Entry 8Q7I (X-ray diffraction, 1.95 A resolution); this record covers chains A and P.

[Chain A]
Molecule: Proliferating cell nuclear antigen
From: Thermochaetoides thermophila DSM 1495
UniProtKB: G0SF70 (PCNA_CHATD); residues 2-259 here = UniProt positions 2-259
Sequence (262 residues; numbered -2 to 259; the number before each row is that of its first residue; numbers below 1 keep their minus sign (Gly-2 is residue -2)):
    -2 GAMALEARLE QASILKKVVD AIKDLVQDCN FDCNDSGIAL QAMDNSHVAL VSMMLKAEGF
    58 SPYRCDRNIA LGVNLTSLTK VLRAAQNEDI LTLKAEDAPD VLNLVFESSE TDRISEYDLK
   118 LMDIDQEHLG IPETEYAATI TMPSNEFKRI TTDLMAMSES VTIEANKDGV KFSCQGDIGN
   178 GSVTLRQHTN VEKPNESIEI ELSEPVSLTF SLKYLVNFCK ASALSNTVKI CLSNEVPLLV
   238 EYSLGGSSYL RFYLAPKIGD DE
Not modelled in the structure: -2, 256-259
Construct notes: expression tag (-2 to 1)
Swiss-Prot annotation at these positions:
  - DNA-binding region: Arg61 to Arg80
  - cross-link: Lys164 (Glycyl lysine isopeptide (Lys-Gly) (interchain with G-Cter in SUMO))

[Chain P]
Molecule: Flap endonuclease 1
Notes: EC 3.1.-.-
UniProtKB: G0S2B5 (G0S2B5_CHATD); numbering as in UniProt (aligned over 339-353)
Sequence (15 residues; row label = number of the first residue in the row):
   339 GAQQARIEGF FKVIP
Not modelled in the structure: 339-340, 353

[How chain A and chain P interact]
Contacting residue pairs (40; chain A residue first):
  Met40(A) - Ile345(P)  hydrophobic
  Met40(A) - Glu346(P)
  His44(A) - Arg344(P)
  His44(A) - Ile345(P)  hydrogen bond (backbone-backbone)
  His44(A) - Glu346(P)  salt bridge
  Val45(A) - Gln342(P)
  Val45(A) - Ala343(P)
  Val45(A) - Ile345(P)
  Ala46(A) - Ile345(P)
  Leu47(A) - Ile345(P)
  Leu47(A) - Phe349(P)  hydrophobic
  Glu124(A) - Val351(P)
  His125(A) - Val351(P)
  His125(A) - Ile352(P)  hydrogen bond (backbone-backbone)
  Leu126(A) - Phe349(P)  hydrophobic
  Leu126(A) - Lys350(P)
  Leu126(A) - Val351(P)  hydrophobic
  Leu126(A) - Ile352(P)
  Gly127(A) - Phe349(P)
  Gly127(A) - Lys350(P)  hydrogen bond (backbone-backbone)
  Gly127(A) - Ile352(P)
  Ile128(A) - Phe349(P)  hydrophobic
  Pro129(A) - Phe349(P)
  Ser208(A) - Gln342(P)
  Glu232(A) - Phe348(P)
  Pro234(A) - Phe348(P)  hydrophobic
  Pro234(A) - Phe349(P)  hydrophobic
  Tyr250(A) - Ile345(P)
  Tyr250(A) - Phe349(P)  hydrophobic
  Ala252(A) - Gln342(P)  hydrogen bond (backbone-side chain)
  Ala252(A) - Ala343(P)
  Ala252(A) - Arg344(P)
  Ala252(A) - Ile345(P)
  Ala252(A) - Phe348(P)  hydrophobic
  Pro253(A) - Gln342(P)  hydrogen bond (backbone-side chain)
  Pro253(A) - Ala343(P)  hydrogen bond (backbone-backbone)
  Pro253(A) - Phe348(P)
  Lys254(A) - Gln341(P)
  Lys254(A) - Gln342(P)
  Ile255(A) - Gln341(P)  hydrogen bond (backbone-backbone)
Also at the interface, not in a pair above, chain A (21 interface residues in all): Val233, Leu251
The authors on this interface:
  - residue pairs: His44(A)-Glu346(P) (salt bridge), His44(A)-Ile345(P), Gly127(A)-Lys350(P), Ser208(A)-Gln342(P) (water-mediated contact), Ala252(A)-Gln342(P) (hydrogen bond), Pro253(A)-Ala343(P), Ile255(A)-Gln341(P)
  - interface residues, chain A: His125(A)
  - interface residues, chain P: Gln342(P), Ile345(P), Phe349(P)

[Overview]
21 residues of chain A and 11 residues of chain P are in contact; the contacts include 7 hydrogen bonds and 1
salt bridge. Polar pairs include His44(A)-Glu346(P), Ala252(A)-Gln342(P) and Pro253(A)-Gln342(P). The authors
report a salt bridge between His44(A) and Glu346(P); contacts between His44(A) and Ile345(P), Gly127(A) and
Lys350(P) and Pro253(A) and Ala343(P) among others; a water-mediated contact between Ser208(A) and Gln342(P).
From the paper: interface residues His125(A) and Gln342(P) among others.
Here chain A is Proliferating cell nuclear antigen (Thermochaetoides thermophila DSM 1495) and chain P is Flap
endonuclease 1. Entry 8Q7I (PCNA from Chaetomium thermophilum in complex with Fen1 peptide) was determined by
X-ray diffraction (same publication as 8P9O).
